PDB entry 1MB3 | X-ray diffraction, 1.41 A resolution | chain A

Chain A:
Protein: cell division response regulator DivK
Source organism: Caulobacter vibrioides
Reference sequence: Q9A5I4 (Q9A5I4_CAUCR); residue numbers follow UniProt; this construct covers 2-125
Chain sequence (124 residues; numbered 2 to 125; the number before each row is that of its first residue):
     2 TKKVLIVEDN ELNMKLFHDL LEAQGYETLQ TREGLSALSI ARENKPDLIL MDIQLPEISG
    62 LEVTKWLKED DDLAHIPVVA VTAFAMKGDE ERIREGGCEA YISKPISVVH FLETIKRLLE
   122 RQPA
Not modelled in the structure: 84-89, 125
Bound ions: Mg2+: Glu-9, Asp-10, Asp-53, Gln-55

Overview:
The Mg2+ site is built by Glu-9, Asp-10, Asp-53 and Gln-55.
Chain A is cell division response regulator DivK (Caulobacter vibrioides); the structure, Crystal structure of
the response regulator divk at ph 8.5 in complex with MG2+, was determined by X-ray diffraction, deposited
together with 1MAV, 1MB0, 1M5T and 1M5U.
